Entry 8YKD (electron microscopy, 2.90 A resolution); this record covers chains A and B of the 6 polymer chains in the assembly.

# Chain A
Molecule: Guanine nucleotide-binding protein G(s) subunit alpha
Notes: engineered mutation(s): G236A,A259D,S262D,L272D,A366S,I372A,V375I
UniProtKB: P63091 (GNAS_CANLF); aligned to UniProt positions 204-384 over residues 214-394 (the alignment contains insertions or deletions, so no single offset holds)
Sequence (361 residues; each row starts with the number of its first residue; note: 16 numbers in that range are skipped by the numbering (no residue carries them; nothing is unmodelled there)):
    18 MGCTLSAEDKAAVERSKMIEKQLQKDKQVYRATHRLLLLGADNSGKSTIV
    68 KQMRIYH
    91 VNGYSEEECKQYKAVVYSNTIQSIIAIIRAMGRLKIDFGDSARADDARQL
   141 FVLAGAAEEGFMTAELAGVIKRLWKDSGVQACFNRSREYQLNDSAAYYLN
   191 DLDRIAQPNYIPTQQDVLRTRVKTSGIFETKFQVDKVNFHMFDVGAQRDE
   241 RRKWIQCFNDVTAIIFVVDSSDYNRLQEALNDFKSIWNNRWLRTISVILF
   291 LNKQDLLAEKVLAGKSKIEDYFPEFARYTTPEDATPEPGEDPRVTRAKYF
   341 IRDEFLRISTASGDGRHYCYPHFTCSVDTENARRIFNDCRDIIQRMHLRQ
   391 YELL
Unresolved in the structure: 18-21, 91-214
Sequence notes: conflict Ala236 (Gly226 in P63091), Asp259 (Ala249 in P63091), Asp262 (Ser252 in P63091), Asp272 (Leu in P63091), Ser366 (Ala in P63091), Ala372 (Ile in P63091), Ile375 (Val in P63091)
Curated features (UniProtKB/Swiss-Prot):
  - region: Phe229 to Gly235, Gln237, Arg238 (G3 motif)
  - binding site (Mg(2+)): Thr214
  - binding site (GTP): Asp233 to Gly235, Gln237

# Chain B
Molecule: Guanine nucleotide-binding protein G(I)/G(S)/G(T) subunit beta-1
UniProtKB: P62871 (GBB1_BOVIN); residue numbers follow UniProt; this construct covers 2-340
Sequence (358 residues; each row starts with the number of its first residue; numbers below 1 keep their minus sign (Met-17 is residue -17)):
   -17 MHHHHHHLEVLFQGPGSSGSELDQLRQEAEQLKNQIRDARKACADATLSQ
    33 ITNNIDPVGRIQMRTRRTLRGHLAKIYAMHWGTDSRLLVSASQDGKLIIW
    83 DSYTTNKVHAIPLRSSWVMTCAYAPSGNYVACGGLDNICSIYNLKTREGN
   133 VRVSRELAGHTGYLSCCRFLDDNQIVTSSGDTTCALWDIETGQQTTTFTG
   183 HTGDVMSLSLAPDTRLFVSGACDASAKLWDVREGMCRQTFTGHESDINAI
   233 CFFPNGNAFATGSDDATCRLFDLRADQELMTYSHDNIICGITSVSFSKSG
   283 RLLLAGYDDFNCNVWDALKADRAGVLAGHDNRVSCLGVTDDGMAVATGSW
   333 DSFLKIWN
Unresolved in the structure: -17 to 3
Sequence notes: initiating methionine (-17); expression tag (-16 to 1)
Curated features (UniProtKB/Swiss-Prot):
  - modified residue: Ser2 (N-acetylserine), His266 (Phosphohistidine)

# Chain A / chain B interface
Residue-residue contacts - 57 pairs, chain A then chain B:
  Ala29(A) with Asn88(B), hydrogen bond (backbone-side chain)
  Val30(A) with Asn88(B)
  Arg32(A) with Val90(B), hydrogen bond (side chain-backbone)
  Ser33(A) with Lys89(B)
  Ile36(A) with Lys89(B); Ala92(B), hydrophobic
  Glu37(A) with Lys89(B), salt bridge
  Leu40(A) with Gly53(B); Lys78(B); Ile80(B), hydrophobic
  Asp43(A) with Leu55(B); Lys78(B), salt bridge
  Lys44(A) with Leu55(B)
  Tyr47(A) with Leu55(B), hydrophobic; Ala56(B); Gln75(B), hydrogen bond (side chain-backbone); Asp76(B)
  Arg48(A) with Leu55(B)
  Gly216(A) with Leu117(B); Asn119(B)
  Ile217(A) with Leu117(B), hydrophobic
  Phe232(A) with Trp99(B), hydrophobic
  Ala236(A) with Asn119(B); Thr143(B)
  Gln237(A) with Leu117(B); Asn119(B); Gly144(B); Tyr145(B), hydrogen bond (side chain-backbone)
  Arg238(A) with Gly162(B), hydrogen bond (side chain-backbone); Asp163(B); Thr164(B); Asp186(B), salt bridge
  Glu240(A) with Asp186(B)
  Arg242(A) with Cys204(B), hydrogen bond (side chain-backbone); Asp228(B), salt bridge
  Lys243(A) with Tyr59(B); Tyr145(B); Met188(B); Cys204(B); Asp228(B); Asn230(B), hydrogen bond; Asp246(B), salt bridge
  Trp244(A) with Leu117(B), hydrophobic
  Gln246(A) with Lys57(B); Arg314(B), hydrogen bond; Trp332(B)
  Cys247(A) with Lys57(B), hydrogen bond (backbone-side chain); Tyr59(B), hydrophobic; Gln75(B); Trp99(B); Met101(B), hydrophobic
  Phe248(A) with Trp99(B), hydrophobic; Leu117(B), hydrophobic
  Asn249(A) with Lys57(B), hydrogen bond; Trp332(B)
  Trp281(A) with Asp290(B); Arg314(B)
Interface residues without a listed pair, chain A (30 interface residues in all): Asp26, Arg52, Ser215, Val251
Interface residues without a listed pair, chain B (34 interface residues in all): His91, Asp118

# Summary
Chain A and chain B form an interface of 30 and 34 residues respectively; the contacts include 10 hydrogen
bonds and 5 salt bridges. Among the polar pairs are Glu37(A)-Lys89(B), Asp43(A)-Lys78(B) and
Arg238(A)-Asp186(B). UniProt lists Mg2+-binding residue Thr214(A) and 4 GTP-binding residues on chain A.
Here chain A is Guanine nucleotide-binding protein G(s) subunit alpha and chain B is Guanine
nucleotide-binding protein G(I)/G(S)/G(T) subunit beta-1. Entry 8YKD (Cryo-EM structure of ADGRG2-Gs complex
with NTF nanobody) was determined by electron microscopy.
